PDB entry 6QLF | electron microscopy, 3.45 A resolution | chains Q and U of the 8 polymer chains in the assembly

Chain Q:
Molecule: Inner kinetochore subunit OKP1
From: Saccharomyces cerevisiae
UniProt: P53298 (CENPQ_YEAST); residues 1-406 here = UniProt positions 1-406
Sequence (406 residues; row label = number of the first residue in the row):
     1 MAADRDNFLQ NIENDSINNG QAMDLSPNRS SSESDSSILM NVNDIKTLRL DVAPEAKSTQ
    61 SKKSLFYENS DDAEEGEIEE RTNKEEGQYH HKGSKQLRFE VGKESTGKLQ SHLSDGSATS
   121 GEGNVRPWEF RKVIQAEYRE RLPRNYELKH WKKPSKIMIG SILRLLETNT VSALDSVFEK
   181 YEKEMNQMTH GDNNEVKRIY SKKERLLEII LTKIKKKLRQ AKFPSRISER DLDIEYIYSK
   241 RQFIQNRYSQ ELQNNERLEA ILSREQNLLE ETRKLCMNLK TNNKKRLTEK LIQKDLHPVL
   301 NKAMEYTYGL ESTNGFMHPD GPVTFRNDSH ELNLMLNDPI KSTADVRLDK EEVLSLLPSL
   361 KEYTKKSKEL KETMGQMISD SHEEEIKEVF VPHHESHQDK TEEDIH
Disordered / not traced: 1-160, 191-192, 220-228, 304-319, 392-406
UniProt features mapped onto this chain:
  - region: Met317 to Ile340 (CTF19-MCM21 binding motif)
  - modified residue: Ser70 (Phosphoserine)

Chain U:
Molecule: Inner kinetochore subunit AME1
From: Saccharomyces cerevisiae
UniProt: P38313 (CENPU_YEAST); residue numbers follow UniProt; this construct covers 1-320
Sequence (320 residues; numbered 1 to 320; the number before each row is that of its first residue):
     1 MDRDTKLAFR LRGSHSRRTD DIDDDVIVFK TPNAVYREEN SPIQSPVQPI LSSPKLANSF
    61 EFPITTNNVN AQDRHEHGYQ PLDAEDYPMI DSENKSLISE SPQNVRNDED LTTRYNFDDI
   121 PIRQLSSSIT SVTTIDVLSS LFINLFENDL IPQALKDFNK SDDDQFRKLL YKLDLRLFQT
   181 ISDQMTRDLK DILDINVSNN ELCYQLKQVL ARKEDLNQQI ISVRNEIQEL KAGKDWHDLQ
   241 NEQAKLNDKV KLNKRLNDLT STLLGKYEGD RKIMSQDSED DSIRDDSNIL DIAHFVDLMD
   301 PYNGLLKKIN KINENLSNEL
Disordered / not traced: 1-130, 157-165, 267-276

How chain Q and chain U interact:
Contacting residue pairs (81):
  Val171(Q) - Ile181(U)
  Val171(Q) - Gln184(U)
  Ser172(Q) - Ile181(U)
  Asp175(Q) - Leu177(U)
  Asp175(Q) - Thr180(U)
  Asp175(Q) - Ile181(U)
  Asp175(Q) - Gln184(U)
  Glu182(Q) - Arg176(U)
  Ile234(Q) - Asp188(U)
  Ile237(Q) - Ile195(U)  hydrophobic
  Ile237(Q) - Asn199(U)
  Tyr238(Q) - Ile195(U)  hydrophobic
  Arg241(Q) - Ser198(U)
  Arg241(Q) - Asn199(U)
  Ile244(Q) - Leu202(U)  hydrophobic
  Ile244(Q) - Cys203(U)  hydrophobic
  Ile244(Q) - Leu206(U)
  Tyr248(Q) - Gln205(U)  hydrogen bond
  Tyr248(Q) - Leu206(U)
  Tyr248(Q) - Val209(U)  hydrophobic
  Glu251(Q) - Val209(U)
  Glu251(Q) - Leu210(U)
  Glu251(Q) - Lys213(U)  salt bridge
  Asn254(Q) - Lys213(U)
  Asn255(Q) - Val209(U)  hydrogen bond (side chain-backbone)
  Asn255(Q) - Arg212(U)
  Asn255(Q) - Lys213(U)
  Asn255(Q) - Leu216(U)
  Leu258(Q) - Leu216(U)  hydrophobic
  Leu258(Q) - Asn217(U)
  Leu258(Q) - Ile220(U)
  Glu259(Q) - Arg212(U)  salt bridge
  Glu259(Q) - Leu216(U)
  Ile261(Q) - Ile220(U)  hydrophobic
  Leu262(Q) - Leu216(U)  hydrophobic
  Leu262(Q) - Gln219(U)
  Leu262(Q) - Ile220(U)  hydrophobic
  Glu265(Q) - Val223(U)
  Glu265(Q) - Arg224(U)  salt bridge
  Glu265(Q) - Ile227(U)
  Gln266(Q) - Val223(U)
  Leu268(Q) - Ile227(U)  hydrophobic
  Leu269(Q) - Ile227(U)  hydrophobic
  Leu269(Q) - Leu230(U)  hydrophobic
  Thr272(Q) - Leu230(U)
  Thr272(Q) - Lys231(U)
  Leu275(Q) - Trp236(U)  hydrophobic
  Cys276(Q) - Trp236(U)  hydrophobic
  Cys276(Q) - Leu239(U)  hydrophobic
  Leu279(Q) - Leu239(U)  hydrophobic
  Leu279(Q) - Gln243(U)
  Asn283(Q) - Leu239(U)  hydrogen bond (side chain-backbone)
  Asn283(Q) - Glu242(U)
  Asn283(Q) - Gln243(U)
  Asn283(Q) - Leu246(U)
  Arg286(Q) - Asn247(U)
  Leu287(Q) - Leu246(U)
  Lys290(Q) - Lys249(U)
  Lys294(Q) - Asn253(U)
  Lys294(Q) - Asn257(U)  hydrogen bond
  Asp295(Q) - Asn253(U)
  Pro298(Q) - Leu256(U)  hydrophobic
  Val299(Q) - Asn253(U)
  Ala303(Q) - Lys249(U)
  Asn337(Q) - Arg284(U)  hydrogen bond
  Asp338(Q) - Arg284(U)  hydrogen bond (backbone-side chain)
  Ile340(Q) - Arg284(U)
  Leu348(Q) - Ile283(U)  hydrophobic
  Lys350(Q) - Ile283(U)
  Tyr363(Q) - Asn288(U)  hydrogen bond
  Thr364(Q) - Ser282(U)  hydrogen bond
  Leu370(Q) - Ile292(U)  hydrophobic
  Met374(Q) - Asp291(U)
  Met374(Q) - Ile292(U)  hydrophobic
  Met374(Q) - Phe295(U)  hydrophobic
  Met377(Q) - Phe295(U)  hydrophobic
  Met377(Q) - Met299(U)  hydrophobic
  Ile378(Q) - His294(U)
  Ile378(Q) - Leu298(U)  hydrophobic
  Glu383(Q) - Leu298(U)
  Ile386(Q) - Leu305(U)  hydrophobic
Also at the interface, not in a pair above, chain Q (62 interface residues in all): Ser176, Glu204, Glu208, Leu211, Lys240, Gln245, Arg247, Leu252, Arg273, Lys280, Val353, Lys361, Lys371, Ser381, Phe390
Also at the interface, not in a pair above, chain U (55 interface residues in all): Phe178, Asp191, Ile192, Asn196, Gln240, Asp281, Ser287, Ile312

Summary:
62 residues of chain Q face 55 of chain U across their interface, with 8 hydrogen bonds and 3 salt bridges.
Among the polar pairs are Glu251(Q)-Lys213(U), Glu259(Q)-Arg212(U) and Glu265(Q)-Arg224(U).
Here chain Q is Inner kinetochore subunit OKP1 and chain U is Inner kinetochore subunit AME1, both from
Saccharomyces cerevisiae. Entry 6QLF (Structure of inner kinetochore CCAN complex with mask1) was determined
by electron microscopy, deposited together with 6QLD and 6QLE.
